PDB entry 6HLQ | electron microscopy, 3.18 A resolution | chains B and C of the 15 polymer chains in the assembly

== Chain B ==
Name: DNA-directed RNA polymerase I subunit RPA135
From: Saccharomyces cerevisiae (strain ATCC 204508 / S288c)
Notes: EC 2.7.7.6
UniProt: P22138 (RPA2_YEAST); residue numbers follow UniProt; this construct covers 1-1203
Chain sequence (1203 residues; row label = number of the first residue in the row):
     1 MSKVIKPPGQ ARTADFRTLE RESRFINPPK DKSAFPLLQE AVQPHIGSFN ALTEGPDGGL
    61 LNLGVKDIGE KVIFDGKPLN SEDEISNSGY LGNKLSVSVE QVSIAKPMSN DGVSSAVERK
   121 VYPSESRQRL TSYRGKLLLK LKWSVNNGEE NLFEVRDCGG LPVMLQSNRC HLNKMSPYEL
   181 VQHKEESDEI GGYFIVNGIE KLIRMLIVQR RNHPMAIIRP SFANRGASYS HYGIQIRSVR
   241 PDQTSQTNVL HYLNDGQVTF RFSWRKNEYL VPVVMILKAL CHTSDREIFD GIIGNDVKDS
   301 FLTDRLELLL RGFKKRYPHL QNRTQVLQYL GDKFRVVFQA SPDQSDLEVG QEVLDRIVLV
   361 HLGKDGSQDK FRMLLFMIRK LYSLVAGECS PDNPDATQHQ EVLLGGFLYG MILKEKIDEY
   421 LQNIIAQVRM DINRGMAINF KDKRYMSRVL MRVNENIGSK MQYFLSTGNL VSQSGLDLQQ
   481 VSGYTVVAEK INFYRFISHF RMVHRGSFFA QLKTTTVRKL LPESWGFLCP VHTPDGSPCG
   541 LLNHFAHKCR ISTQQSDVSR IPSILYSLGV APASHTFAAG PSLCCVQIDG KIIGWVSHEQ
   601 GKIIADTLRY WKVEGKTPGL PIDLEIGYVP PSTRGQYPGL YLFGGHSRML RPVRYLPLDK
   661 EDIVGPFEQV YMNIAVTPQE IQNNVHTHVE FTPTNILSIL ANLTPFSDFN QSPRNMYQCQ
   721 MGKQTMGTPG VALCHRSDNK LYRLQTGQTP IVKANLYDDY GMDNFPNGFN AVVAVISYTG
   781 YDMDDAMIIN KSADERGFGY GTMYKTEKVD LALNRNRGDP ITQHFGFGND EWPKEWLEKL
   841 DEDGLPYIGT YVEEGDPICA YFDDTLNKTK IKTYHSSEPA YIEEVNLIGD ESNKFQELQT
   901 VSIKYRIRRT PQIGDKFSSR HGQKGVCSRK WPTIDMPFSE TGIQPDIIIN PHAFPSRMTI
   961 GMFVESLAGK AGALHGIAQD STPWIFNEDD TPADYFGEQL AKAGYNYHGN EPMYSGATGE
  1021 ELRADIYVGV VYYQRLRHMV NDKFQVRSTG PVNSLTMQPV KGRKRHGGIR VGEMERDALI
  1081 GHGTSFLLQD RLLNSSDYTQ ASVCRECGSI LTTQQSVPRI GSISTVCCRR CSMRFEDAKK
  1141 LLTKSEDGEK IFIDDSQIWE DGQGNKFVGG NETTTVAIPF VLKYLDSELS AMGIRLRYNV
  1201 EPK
Unresolved in the structure: 1-9, 79-88, 112-115, 1140-1152
Curated features (UniProtKB/Swiss-Prot):
  - zinc finger: Cys-1104 to Cys-1131 (C4-type)
  - modified residue: Ser-2 (N-acetylserine), Ser-81 (Phosphoserine), Ser-1156 (Phosphoserine)
  - mutagenesis: Cys-1104 (C1104A: No effect; when associated with A-1107; A-1128 and A-1131), Cys-1107 (C1107A: Lethal. Abolishes recruitment of RPA1 to Pol I. No effect; when associated with A-1104; A-1128 and A-1131), Cys-1127 (C1127R: Responsible of suppression of RPA190-5 and RPA190-1 mutations), Cys-1128 (C1128A: No effect; when associated with A-1104; A-1107 and A-1131), Cys-1131 (C1131A: No effect; when associated with A-1104; A-1107 and A-1128)
Ion coordination: Zn2+: Cys-1104, Cys-1107, Cys-1128
Small-molecule neighbours: phosphomethylphosphonic acid guanylate ester (G2P): Arg-714, Tyr-717, Asp-785, Ser-956, Arg-957
From the paper describing this entry:
  - contacts within the chain: Arg-12/Asp-990

== Chain C ==
Name: DNA-directed RNA polymerases I and III subunit RPAC1
From: Saccharomyces cerevisiae (strain ATCC 204508 / S288c)
UniProt: P07703 (RPAC1_YEAST); residue numbers follow UniProt; this construct covers 1-335
Chain sequence (335 residues; numbered 1 to 335; the number before each row is that of its first residue):
     1 MSNIVGIEYN RVTNTTSTDF PGFSKDAENE WNVEKFKKDF EVNISSLDAR EANFDLINID
    61 TSIANAFRRI MISEVPSVAA EYVYFFNNTS VIQDEVLAHR IGLVPLKVDP DMLTWVDSNL
   121 PDDEKFTDEN TIVLSLNVKC TRNPDAPKGS TDPKELYNNA HVYARDLKFE PQGRQSTTFA
   181 DCPVVPADPD ILLAKLRPGQ EISLKAHCIL GIGGDHAKFS PVSTASYRLL PQINILQPIK
   241 GESARRFQKC FPPGVIGIDE GSDEAYVKDA RKDTVSREVL RYEEFADKVK LGRVRNHFIF
   301 NVESAGAMTP EEIFFKSVRI LKNKAEYLKN CPITQ
Unresolved in the structure: 1-29, 334-335
Curated features (UniProtKB/Swiss-Prot):
  - modified residue: Ser-2 (N-acetylserine), Ser-17 (Phosphoserine)

== How chain B and chain C interact ==
Contacting residue pairs (62; chain B residue first):
  Ile-26(B) / Thr-151(C)
  Arg-743(B) / Gln-93(C)  hydrogen bond
  Gln-745(B) / Gln-93(C)
  Gln-745(B) / Val-96(C)
  Lys-791(B) / Gly-214(C)  hydrogen bond (side chain-backbone)
  Ser-792(B) / Ala-217(C)
  Glu-795(B) / His-99(C)  hydrogen bond (backbone-side chain)
  Glu-795(B) / His-216(C)  salt bridge
  Glu-795(B) / Ala-217(C)
  Arg-796(B) / His-99(C)
  Arg-796(B) / Leu-103(C)
  Arg-796(B) / Ala-217(C)
  Gly-797(B) / His-99(C)
  Tyr-800(B) / Glu-95(C)  hydrogen bond
  Tyr-800(B) / Val-96(C)  hydrophobic
  Thr-802(B) / Gln-93(C)
  Thr-802(B) / Glu-95(C)
  Tyr-804(B) / Gln-93(C)
  Arg-906(B) / Gln-93(C)
  Arg-906(B) / Asp-94(C)  salt bridge
  Arg-906(B) / Glu-95(C)  salt bridge
  Arg-908(B) / Glu-95(C)
  Thr-933(B) / Ile-72(C)
  Ile-934(B) / Arg-68(C)
  Ile-934(B) / Arg-69(C)  hydrogen bond (backbone-side chain)
  Ile-934(B) / Ile-72(C)  hydrophobic
  Ile-934(B) / Ser-73(C)
  Asp-935(B) / Arg-69(C)  salt bridge
  Phe-938(B) / Arg-68(C)
  Phe-938(B) / Ser-226(C)
  Phe-938(B) / Tyr-227(C)
  Glu-940(B) / Arg-228(C)
  Glu-940(B) / Val-275(C)
  Glu-940(B) / Arg-293(C)  salt bridge
  Gly-942(B) / Thr-224(C)  hydrogen bond (backbone-side chain)
  Gly-942(B) / Ser-226(C)
  Gln-944(B) / Arg-68(C)
  Ala-1001(B) / Glu-278(C)
  Gly-1004(B) / Thr-274(C)
  Gly-1004(B) / Ser-276(C)  hydrogen bond (backbone-side chain)
  Asn-1006(B) / Ser-276(C)
  Tyr-1007(B) / Arg-281(C)
  Pro-1012(B) / Val-275(C)
  Pro-1012(B) / Arg-293(C)
  Tyr-1014(B) / Tyr-227(C)
  Tyr-1014(B) / Arg-228(C)
  Tyr-1014(B) / Leu-229(C)  hydrogen bond (side chain-backbone)
  Tyr-1014(B) / Arg-293(C)  hydrogen bond
  Ser-1015(B) / Asn-65(C)
  Ser-1015(B) / Arg-68(C)
  Gly-1016(B) / Asn-65(C)
  Gly-1016(B) / Arg-68(C)
  Gly-1016(B) / Arg-69(C)  hydrogen bond (backbone-side chain)
  Ala-1017(B) / Asn-65(C)
  Ala-1017(B) / Arg-69(C)
  Thr-1018(B) / Thr-61(C)
  Thr-1018(B) / Asn-65(C)
  Gly-1019(B) / Asn-65(C)  hydrogen bond (backbone-side chain)
  Gly-1019(B) / Tyr-227(C)  hydrogen bond (backbone-side chain)
  Glu-1020(B) / Thr-61(C)  hydrogen bond
  Glu-1021(B) / Arg-293(C)  salt bridge
  Asp-1025(B) / Arg-277(C)  salt bridge
Also at the interface, not in a pair above, chain B (41 interface residues in all): Asn-27, Gly-849, Tyr-881, Met-936, Ser-939, Tyr-1005, His-1008
Also at the interface, not in a pair above, chain C (30 interface residues in all): Asp-215, Ser-220

== In short ==
The interface between chain B and chain C involves 41 residues on one side and 30 on the other, with 13
hydrogen bonds and 7 salt bridges. Polar pairs include Glu-795(B)/His-216(C), Arg-906(B)/Asp-94(C) and
Arg-906(B)/Glu-95(C). Ligands of chain B: phosphomethylphosphonic acid guanylate ester. From the paper:
contacts within the chain involving Arg-12(B) and Asp-990(B).
Here chain B is DNA-directed RNA polymerase I subunit RPA135 and chain C is DNA-directed RNA polymerases I and
III subunit RPAC1, both from Saccharomyces cerevisiae (strain ATCC 204508 / S288c). Entry 6HLQ (Yeast RNA
polymerase I* elongation complex bound to nucleotide analog GMPCPP) was determined by electron microscopy
(same publication as 6HKO, 6HLR and 6HLS).
